PDB entry 7UBN | electron microscopy, 3.36 A resolution | chains C and R of the 11 polymer chains in the assembly

[Chain C]
Name: DNA-directed RNA polymerase subunit beta
Organism: Escherichia coli
Notes: EC 2.7.7.6
UniProt: P0A8V4 (RPOB_ECO57); residues 1-1342 here = UniProt positions 1-1342
Chain sequence (1342 residues; numbered 1 to 1342; the number before each row is that of its first residue):
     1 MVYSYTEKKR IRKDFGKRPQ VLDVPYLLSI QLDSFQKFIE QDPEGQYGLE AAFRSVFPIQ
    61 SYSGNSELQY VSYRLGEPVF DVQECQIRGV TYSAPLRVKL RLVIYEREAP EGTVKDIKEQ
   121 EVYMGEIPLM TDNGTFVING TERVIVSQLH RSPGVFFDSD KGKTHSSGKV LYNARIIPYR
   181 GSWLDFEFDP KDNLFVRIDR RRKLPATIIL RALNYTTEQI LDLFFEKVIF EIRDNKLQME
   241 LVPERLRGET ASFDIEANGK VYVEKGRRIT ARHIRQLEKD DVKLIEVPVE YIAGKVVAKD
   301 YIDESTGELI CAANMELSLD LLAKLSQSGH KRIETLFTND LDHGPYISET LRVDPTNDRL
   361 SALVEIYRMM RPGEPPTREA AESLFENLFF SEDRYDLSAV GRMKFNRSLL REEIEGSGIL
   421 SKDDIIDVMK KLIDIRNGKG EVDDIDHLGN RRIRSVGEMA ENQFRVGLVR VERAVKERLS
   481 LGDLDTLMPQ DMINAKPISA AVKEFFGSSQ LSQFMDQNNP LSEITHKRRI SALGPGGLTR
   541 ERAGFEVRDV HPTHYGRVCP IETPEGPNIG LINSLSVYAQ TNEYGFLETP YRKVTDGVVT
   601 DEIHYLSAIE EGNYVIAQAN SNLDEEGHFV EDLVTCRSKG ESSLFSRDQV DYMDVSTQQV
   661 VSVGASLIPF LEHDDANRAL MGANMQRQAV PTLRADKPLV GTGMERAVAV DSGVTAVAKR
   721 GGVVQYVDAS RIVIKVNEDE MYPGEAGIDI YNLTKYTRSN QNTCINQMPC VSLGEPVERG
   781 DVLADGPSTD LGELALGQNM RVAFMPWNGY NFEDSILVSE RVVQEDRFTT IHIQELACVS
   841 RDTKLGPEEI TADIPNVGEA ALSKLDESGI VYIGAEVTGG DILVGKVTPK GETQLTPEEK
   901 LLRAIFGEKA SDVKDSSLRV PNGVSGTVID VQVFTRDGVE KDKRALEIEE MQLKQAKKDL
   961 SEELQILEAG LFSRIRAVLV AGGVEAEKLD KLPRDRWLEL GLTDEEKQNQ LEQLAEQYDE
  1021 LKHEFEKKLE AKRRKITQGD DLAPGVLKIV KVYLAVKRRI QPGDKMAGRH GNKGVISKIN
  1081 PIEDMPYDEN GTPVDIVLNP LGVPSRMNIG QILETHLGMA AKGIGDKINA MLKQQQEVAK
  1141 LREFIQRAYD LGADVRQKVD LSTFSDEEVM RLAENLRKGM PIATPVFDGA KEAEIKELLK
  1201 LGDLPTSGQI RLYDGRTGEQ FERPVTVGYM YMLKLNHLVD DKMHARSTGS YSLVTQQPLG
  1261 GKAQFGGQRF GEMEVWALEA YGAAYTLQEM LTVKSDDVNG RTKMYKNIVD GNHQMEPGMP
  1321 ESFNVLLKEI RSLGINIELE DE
Disordered / not traced: 1-3
UniProt features mapped onto this chain:
  - modified residue (N6-acetyllysine): Lys1022, Lys1200

[Chain R]
Molecule: 11-nt RNA strand
Sequence (11 nucleotides; row label = number of the first residue in the row):
     1 UGGGAGAGGU A
Bound ions: Mg2+: A11 (shared with 3 residues of chain D)

[How chain C and chain R interact]
Pairs across the interface (23; chain C residue first):
  Gln510(C) - G6(R)  phosphate contact
  Gln510(C) - A7(R)  phosphate contact
  Gln513(C) - A7(R)  hydrogen bond to the phosphate
  Gln513(C) - G8(R)  phosphate contact
  Arg540(C) - A7(R)  salt bridge to the phosphate
  Arg540(C) - G8(R)  salt bridge to the phosphate
  Pro564(C) - G9(R)  phosphate contact
  Asn568(C) - G8(R)  phosphate contact
  Asn568(C) - G9(R)  phosphate contact
  Ile572(C) - G8(R)  phosphate contact
  Gln688(C) - G9(R)  hydrogen bond to the phosphate
  Gln688(C) - U10(R)  hydrogen bond to the phosphate
  Lys1065(C) - U10(R)  hydrogen bond to the phosphate
  Lys1065(C) - A11(R)  salt bridge to the phosphate
  Lys1073(C) - A11(R)  salt bridge to the phosphate
  His1237(C) - G9(R)  sugar contact
  His1237(C) - U10(R)  sugar contact
  Tyr1251(C) - G2(R)  phosphate contact
  Ser1252(C) - G2(R)  phosphate contact
  Ser1252(C) - G3(R)  hydrogen bond to the phosphate
  Leu1253(C) - G2(R)  phosphate contact
  Leu1259(C) - G2(R)  sugar contact
  Gln1264(C) - G2(R)  base contact
Other interface residues (no listed pair), chain C (19 interface residues in all): Ser509, Asp516, Glu565, Arg687

[In short]
The interface between chain C and chain R involves 19 residues on one side and 8 on the other; the contacts
include 5 hydrogen bonds and 4 salt bridges. Polar pairs include Gln513(C)-A7(R), Gln688(C)-G9(R) and
Gln688(C)-U10(R).
Chain C is DNA-directed RNA polymerase subunit beta (Escherichia coli) and chain R is an 11-nt RNA strand; the
structure, Transcription antitermination complex: NusA-containing "engaged" Qlambda-loading complex, was
determined by electron microscopy (same publication as 7UBJ, 7UBL and 7UBM).
